7R1F - chains B and V of the 6 polymer chains in the assembly; structure by electron microscopy, 2.58 A resolution.

[Chain B]
Name: RNA-directed RNA polymerase catalytic subunit
From: Influenza B virus (B/Memphis/13/2003)
Notes: EC 2.7.7.48
UniProtKB: Q5V8Y6 (Q5V8Y6_9INFB); residue numbers follow UniProt; this construct covers 1-752
Sequence (772 residues; numbered -8 to 763; the number before each row is that of its first residue; numbers below 1 keep their minus sign (Gly-8 is residue -8)):
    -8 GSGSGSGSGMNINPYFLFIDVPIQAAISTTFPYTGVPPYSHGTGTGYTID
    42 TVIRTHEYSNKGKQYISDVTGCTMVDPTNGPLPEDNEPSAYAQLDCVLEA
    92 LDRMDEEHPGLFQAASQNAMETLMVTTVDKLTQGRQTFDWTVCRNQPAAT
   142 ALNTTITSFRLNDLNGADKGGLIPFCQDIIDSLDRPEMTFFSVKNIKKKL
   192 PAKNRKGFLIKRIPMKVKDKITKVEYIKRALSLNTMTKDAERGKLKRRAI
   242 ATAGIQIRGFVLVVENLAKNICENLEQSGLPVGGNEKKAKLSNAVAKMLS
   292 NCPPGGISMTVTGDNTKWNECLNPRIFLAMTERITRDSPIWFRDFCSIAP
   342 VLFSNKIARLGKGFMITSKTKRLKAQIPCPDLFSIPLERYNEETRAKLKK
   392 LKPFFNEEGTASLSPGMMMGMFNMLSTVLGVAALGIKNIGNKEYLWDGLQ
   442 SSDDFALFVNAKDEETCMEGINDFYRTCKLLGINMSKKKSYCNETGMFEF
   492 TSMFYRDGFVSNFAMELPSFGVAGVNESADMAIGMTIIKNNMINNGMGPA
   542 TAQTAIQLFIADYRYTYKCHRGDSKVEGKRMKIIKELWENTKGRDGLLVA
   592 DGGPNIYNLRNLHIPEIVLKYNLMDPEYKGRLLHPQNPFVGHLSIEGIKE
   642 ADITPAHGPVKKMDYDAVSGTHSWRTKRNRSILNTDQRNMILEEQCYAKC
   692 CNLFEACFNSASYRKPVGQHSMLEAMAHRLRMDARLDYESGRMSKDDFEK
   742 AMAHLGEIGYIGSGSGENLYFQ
Disordered / not traced: -8 to -1, 194-198, 637-653, 750-763
Construct notes: expression tag (-8 to 0, 753-763)
Bound ions: Mg2+ site 1: Gly304, Asp445; Mg2+ site 2: Asp305, Asp444 (shared with 1 residue of chain M); Mg2+ site 3: Asn306, Asp444

[Chain V]
Molecule: 5' vRNA
Sequence (14 nucleotides; each row starts with the number of its first residue):
     1 AGUAGUAACAAGAG
Disordered / not traced: 13-14

[Interface between chain B and chain V]
Contacting residue pairs - 15 pairs, chain B then chain V:
  His32(B) with G5(V), sugar contact; A7(V), sugar contact; A8(V), sugar contact
  Gly33(B) with A7(V), phosphate contact; A8(V), phosphate contact
  Thr34(B) with A7(V), phosphate contact; A8(V), hydrogen bond to the phosphate
  Tyr38(B) with U6(V), hydrogen bond to the phosphate; A7(V), phosphate contact
  Leu200(B) with G12(V), sugar contact
  Met356(B) with A8(V), phosphate contact
  Lys365(B) with C9(V), salt bridge to the phosphate
  Glu384(B) with U6(V), base contact
  Leu674(B) with G12(V), base contact
  Asn675(B) with G12(V), hydrogen bond to the sugar
Also at the interface, not in a pair above, chain B (15 interface residues in all): Gly37, Arg238, Phe355, Arg363, Thr385
Also at the interface, not in a pair above, chain V (9 interface residues in all): A4, A10, A11

[In short]
Chain B and chain V form an interface of 15 and 9 residues respectively, with 3 hydrogen bonds and 1 salt
bridge. Polar contacts include Asn675(B)-G12(V), Thr34(B)-A8(V) and Tyr38(B)-U6(V). Gly304(B) and Asp445(B)
form the Mg2+ site 1. Asp305(B) and Asp444(B) coordinate Mg2+ site 2.
Chain B is RNA-directed RNA polymerase catalytic subunit (Influenza B virus (B/Memphis/13/2003)) and chain V
is 5' vRNA; the structure, Early transcription elongation state of influenza B polymerase backtracked due to
double incoproation of nucleotide analogue ..., was determined by electron microscopy together with 8BDR, 8BE0
and 8BF5 from the same study.
